PDB entry 7X75 | electron microscopy, 3.45 A resolution | chains H and O of the 15 polymer chains in the assembly

== Chain H ==
Name: Putative metal uptake regulation protein
Organism: Streptomyces coelicolor A3(2)
UniProtKB: Q9L2H5 (Q9L2H5_STRCO); numbering as in UniProt (aligned over 1-139)
Chain sequence (159 residues; row label = number of the first residue in the row; numbers below 1 keep their minus sign (Met-19 is residue -19)):
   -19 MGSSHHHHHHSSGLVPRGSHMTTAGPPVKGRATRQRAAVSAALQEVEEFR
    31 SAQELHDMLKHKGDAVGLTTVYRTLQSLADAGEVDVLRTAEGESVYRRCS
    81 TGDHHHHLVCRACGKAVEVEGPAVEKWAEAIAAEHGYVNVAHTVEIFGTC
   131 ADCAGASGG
Not modelled in the structure: -19 to 5, 137-139
Construct notes: initiating methionine (-19); expression tag (-18 to 0)
Ion coordination: Zn2+ site 1: Cys79, His85, His87; Zn2+ site 2: His84, His86, His122; Zn2+ site 3: Cys90, Cys93, Cys130, Cys133
What the authors report for this chain:
  - mutagenesis - R11A, D37A/H41A, R53A: decreased binding to the 84-nt DNA strand (chain O)

== Chain O ==
Molecule: 84-nt DNA strand
Sequence (84 nucleotides; each row starts with the number of its first residue):
     1 CAAGGCACATGACAACGGTGTTCAGTGCCGCGTTGCCCGATACCCCCTAC
    51 CCGTAGTTGACTGGCATCCGGGCGCCGGGTCGCC

== How chain H and chain O interact ==
Residue-residue contacts - 14 pairs, chain H then chain O:
  Arg11(H) - DC36(O)  hydrogen bond to the sugar
  Ala12(H) - DG35(O)  sugar contact
  Thr13(H) - DG35(O)  phosphate contact
  Ser31(H) - DG25(O)  phosphate contact
  Ala32(H) - DT26(O)  phosphate contact
  Gln33(H) - DA24(O)  hydrogen bond to the phosphate
  Gln33(H) - DG25(O)  hydrogen bond to the phosphate
  Thr49(H) - DC28(O)  base contact
  Tyr52(H) - DG25(O)  sugar contact
  Tyr52(H) - DT26(O)  hydrogen bond to the phosphate
  Gln56(H) - DG27(O)  phosphate contact
  Glu73(H) - DG25(O)  phosphate contact
  Ser74(H) - DT26(O)  phosphate contact
  Tyr76(H) - DT26(O)  phosphate contact
Other interface residues (no listed pair), chain H (13 interface residues in all): Arg14
Other interface residues (no listed pair), chain O (8 interface residues in all): DT34

== Summary ==
13 residues of chain H and 8 residues of chain O are in contact; the contacts include 4 hydrogen bonds. Polar
contacts include Arg11(H)-DC36(O), Gln33(H)-DA24(O) and Gln33(H)-DG25(O). Cys79(H), His85(H) and His87(H)
coordinate Zn2+ site 1. From the paper: R11A, D37A/H41A and R53A of chain H reduce binding to the 84-nt DNA
strand (chain O).
Chain H is Putative metal uptake regulation protein (Streptomyces coelicolor A3(2)) and chain O is an 84-nt
DNA strand; the structure, Cryo-EM structure of Streptomyces coelicolor RNAP-promoter open complex with three
Zur dimers, was determined by electron microscopy together with 7VO0, 7VO9, 7VPD, 7VPZ, 7X74 and 7X76 from the
same study.
